Entry 6IW4 (X-ray diffraction, 2.80 A resolution); this record covers chain A.

[Chain A]
Protein: Envelope protein E
From: Yellow fever virus (strain 17D vaccine)
Reference sequence: P03314 (POLG_YEFV1); residues 1-395 here correspond to UniProt positions 286-680 (UniProt number = residue number + 285)
Chain sequence (395 residues; row label = number of the first residue in the row):
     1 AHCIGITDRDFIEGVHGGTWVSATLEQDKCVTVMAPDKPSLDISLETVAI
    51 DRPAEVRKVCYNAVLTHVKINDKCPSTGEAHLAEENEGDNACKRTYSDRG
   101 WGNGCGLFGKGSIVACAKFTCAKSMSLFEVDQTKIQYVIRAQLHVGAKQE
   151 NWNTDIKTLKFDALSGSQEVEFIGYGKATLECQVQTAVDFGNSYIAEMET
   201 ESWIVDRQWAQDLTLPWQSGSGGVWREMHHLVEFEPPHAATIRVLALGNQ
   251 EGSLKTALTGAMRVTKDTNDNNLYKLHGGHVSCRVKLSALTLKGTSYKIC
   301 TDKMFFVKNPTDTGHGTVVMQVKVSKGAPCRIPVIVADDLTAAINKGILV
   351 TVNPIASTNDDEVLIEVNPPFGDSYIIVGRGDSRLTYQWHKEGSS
Disordered / not traced: 269-272, 393-395
Cystine bridges: Cys-3/Cys-30, Cys-60/Cys-121, Cys-74/Cys-105, Cys-92/Cys-116, Cys-182/Cys-283, Cys-300/Cys-330
Curated features (UniProtKB/Swiss-Prot):
  - region: Asp-98 to Gly-111 (Fusion peptide)

[In short]
Chain A is Envelope protein E (Yellow fever virus (strain 17D vaccine)); the structure, Crystal structure of
YFV-17D sE in prefusion state, was determined by X-ray diffraction together with 6IW0, 6IW1 and 6IW5 from the
same study.
